2H54 - chains B and C of the 3 polymer chains in the assembly; structure by X-ray diffraction, 1.80 A resolution.

# Chain B
Protein: Caspase-1
Organism: Homo sapiens
Notes: EC 3.4.22.36; fragment: p10 subunit, residues 317-404
UniProt: P29466 (CASP1_HUMAN); residue numbers follow UniProt; this construct covers 317-404
Amino-acid sequence (88 residues; numbered 317 to 404; the number before each row is that of its first residue):
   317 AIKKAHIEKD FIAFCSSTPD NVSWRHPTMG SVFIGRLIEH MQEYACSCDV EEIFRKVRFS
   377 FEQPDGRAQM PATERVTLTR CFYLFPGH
Differences from the reference sequence: engineered mutation A388 (Thr in P29466)
Swiss-Prot annotation at these positions:
  - mutagenesis: I318 to K320 (Abolished ability to cleave IL18), I318 (I318N: Mediates autoprocessing but is unable to interact with Gasdermin-D (GSDMD) and mediate its cleavage), K320 (K320A: Abolishes cleavage of Gasdermin-D (GSDMD))
What the authors report for this chain:
  - mutagenesis - S332A (4-fold), S333A (2-fold or less), T334A (2-fold or less), D336A (2-fold or less), N337A (2-fold or less), S339A (7-fold), T388A (2-fold or less), E390A (130-fold): decreased catalytic activity
  - conformationally variable residues (side-chain flip): E390
  - allosteric site: S332, S339, E390

# Chain C
Protein: N-[(benzyloxy)carbonyl]-L-valyl-N-[(2S)-1-carboxy-4-fluoro-3-oxobutan-2-yl]-L-alaninamide
Amino-acid sequence (5 residues; numbered 1 to 5; the number before each row is that of its first residue):
     1 XVADX
Modified residues: PHQ (benzyl chlorocarbonate) at position 1; CF0 (fluoromethane) at position 5

# Chain B / chain C interface
Contacting residue pairs - 13 pairs, chain B then chain C:
  S339(B) with A3(C); D4(C), hydrogen bond (backbone-backbone)
  W340(B) with PHQ_1(C); V2(C); A3(C)
  R341(B) with PHQ_1(C); V2(C), hydrogen bond (backbone-backbone); A3(C); D4(C), salt bridge
  H342(B) with PHQ_1(C)
  P343(B) with PHQ_1(C)
  V348(B) with PHQ_1(C)
  R383(B) with PHQ_1(C)
Interface residues without a listed pair, chain B (9 interface residues in all): V338, S347

# Overview
9 residues of chain B face 4 of chain C across their interface; the contacts include 2 hydrogen bonds and 1
salt bridge. Among the polar pairs are R341(B)-D4(C), S339(B)-D4(C) and R341(B)-V2(C). From the paper: S332A,
S333A and T334A of chain B, among others, reduce catalytic activity; an allosteric site at S332(B), S339(B)
and E390(B); 8 substitutions were tested in all.
Here chain B is Caspase-1 (Homo sapiens) and chain C is
N-[(benzyloxy)carbonyl]-L-valyl-N-[(2S)-1-carboxy-4-fluoro-3-oxobutan-2-yl]-L-alaninamide. Entry 2H54 (Crystal
structure of human caspase-1 (Thr388->Ala) in complex with
3-[2-(2-benzyloxycarbonylamino-3-methyl-butyrylamino)-propionylamino]-4-oxo-pentanoic acid (z-VAD-FMK)) was
determined by X-ray diffraction, deposited together with 2H4W, 2H4Y and 2H51.
